PDB entry 7L06 | electron microscopy, 3.30 A resolution | chains B and C of the 11 polymer chains in the assembly

# Chain B (and C)
Protein: Spike glycoprotein
Organism: Severe acute respiratory syndrome coronavirus 2
Notes: chain C of this document is another copy of the same molecule, construct and numbering; everything in this record applies to it too
Reference sequence: P0DTC2 (SPIKE_SARS2); residues 27-1147 here = UniProt positions 27-1147
Amino-acid sequence (1121 residues; numbered 27 to 1147; the number before each row is that of its first residue):
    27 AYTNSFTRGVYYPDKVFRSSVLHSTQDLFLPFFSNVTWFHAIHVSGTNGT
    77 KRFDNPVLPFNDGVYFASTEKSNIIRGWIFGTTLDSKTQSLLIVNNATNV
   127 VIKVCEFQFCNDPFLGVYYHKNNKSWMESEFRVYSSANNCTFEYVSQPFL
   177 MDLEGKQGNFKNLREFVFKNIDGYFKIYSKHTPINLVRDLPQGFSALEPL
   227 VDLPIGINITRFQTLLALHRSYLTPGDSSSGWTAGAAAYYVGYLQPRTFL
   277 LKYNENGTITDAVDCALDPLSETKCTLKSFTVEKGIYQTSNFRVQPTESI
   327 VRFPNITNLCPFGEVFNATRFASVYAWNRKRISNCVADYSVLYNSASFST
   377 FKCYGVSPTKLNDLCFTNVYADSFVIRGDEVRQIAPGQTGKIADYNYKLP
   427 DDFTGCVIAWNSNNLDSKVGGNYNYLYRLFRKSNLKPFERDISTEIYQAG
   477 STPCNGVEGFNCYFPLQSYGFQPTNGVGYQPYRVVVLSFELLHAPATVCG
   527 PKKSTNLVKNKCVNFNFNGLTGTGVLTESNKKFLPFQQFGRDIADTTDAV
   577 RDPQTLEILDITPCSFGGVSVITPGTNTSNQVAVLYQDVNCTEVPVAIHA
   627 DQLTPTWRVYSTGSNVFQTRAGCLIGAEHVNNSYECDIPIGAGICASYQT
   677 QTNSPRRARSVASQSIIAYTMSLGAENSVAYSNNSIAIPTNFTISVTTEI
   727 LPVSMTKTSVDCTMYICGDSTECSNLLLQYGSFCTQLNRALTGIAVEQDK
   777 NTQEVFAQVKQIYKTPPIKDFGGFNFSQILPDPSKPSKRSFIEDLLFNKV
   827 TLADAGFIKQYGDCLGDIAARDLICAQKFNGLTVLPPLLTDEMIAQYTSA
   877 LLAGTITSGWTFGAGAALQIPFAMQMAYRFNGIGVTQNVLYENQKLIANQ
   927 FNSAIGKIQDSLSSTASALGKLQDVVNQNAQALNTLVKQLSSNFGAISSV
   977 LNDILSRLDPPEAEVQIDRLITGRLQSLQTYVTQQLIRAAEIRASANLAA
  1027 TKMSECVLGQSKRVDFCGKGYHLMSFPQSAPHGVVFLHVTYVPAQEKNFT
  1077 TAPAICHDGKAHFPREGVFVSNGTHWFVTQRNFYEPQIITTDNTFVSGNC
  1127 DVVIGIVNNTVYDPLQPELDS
Disordered / not traced: 70-79, 144-164, 173-185, 246-262, 445-446, 455-461, 469-488, 502, 621-640, 677-688, 828-853
Disulfide bonds: Cys131-Cys166, Cys291-Cys301, Cys336-Cys361, Cys379-Cys432, Cys391-Cys525, Cys538-Cys590, Cys617-Cys649, Cys662-Cys671, Cys738-Cys760, Cys743-Cys749, Cys1032-Cys1043, Cys1082-Cys1126
Covalent attachments: N-acetylglucosamine (NAG) linked to Asn61, Asn282, Asn1074, Asn1134; glycan linked to Asn717
Sequence notes: conflict Pro986 (Lys in P0DTC2), Pro987 (Val in P0DTC2)
Ligand contacts:
  - N-acetylglucosamine (NAG; 2-acetamido-2-deoxy-beta-D-glucopyranose), molecule 1: Pro330, Asn331, Pro579, Gln580
  - N-acetylglucosamine (NAG), molecule 2: Phe338, Gly339, Phe342, Asn343, Val367, Leu368
  - N-acetylglucosamine (NAG), molecule 3: Asn616, Thr618, Gln644
Swiss-Prot annotation at these positions:
  - region: Asn280 to Cys301 (Putative superantigen), Arg403 to Asp405 (Integrin-binding motif), Asn448 to Phe456 (Immunodominant HLA epitope recognized by the CD8+), Pro681 to Ala684 (Putative superantigen), Ser816 to Tyr837 (Fusion peptide 1), Lys835 to Phe855 (Fusion peptide 2)
  - site (Cleavage): Arg685, Ser686, Arg815, Ser816
  - glycosylation: Asn61 (N-linked (GlcNAc...) (hybrid) asparagine), Asn74 (N-linked (GlcNAc...) (complex) asparagine), Asn122 (N-linked (GlcNAc...) (hybrid) asparagine), Asn149 (N-linked (GlcNAc...) (complex) asparagine), Asn165 (N-linked (GlcNAc...) (complex) asparagine), Asn234 (N-linked (GlcNAc...) (high mannose) asparagine), Asn282 (N-linked (GlcNAc...) (complex) asparagine), Thr323 (O-linked (GalNAc) threonine), Ser325 (O-linked (HexNAc...) serine), Asn331 (N-linked (GlcNAc...) (complex) asparagine), Asn343 (N-linked (GlcNAc...) (complex) asparagine), Asn603 (N-linked (GlcNAc...) (hybrid) asparagine), Asn616 (N-linked (GlcNAc...) (complex) asparagine), Asn657 (N-linked (GlcNAc...) (complex) asparagine), Thr676 (O-linked (GlcNAc...) threonine), Thr678 (O-linked (GlcNAc...) threonine), Asn709 (N-linked (GlcNAc...) (high mannose) asparagine), Asn717 (N-linked (GlcNAc...) (hybrid) asparagine), Asn801 (N-linked (GlcNAc...) (hybrid) asparagine), Asn1074 (N-linked (GlcNAc...) (hybrid) asparagine) and 2 more in UniProt
  - natural variant: Gln52 (Q52H: In strain: Omicron/EG.5.1), Ala67 (A67V: In strain: Eta/B.1.525, Omicron/BA.1), His69 to Val70 (deletion: In strain: Alpha/B.1.1.7, Eta/B.1.525 and 5 more), Gly75 (G75V: In strain: Lambda/C.37), Thr76 (T76I: In strain: Lambda/C.37), Asp80 (D80A: In strain: Beta/B.1.351), Val83 (V83A: In strain: Omicron/XBB.1.5, Omicron/EG.5.1), Thr95 (T95I: In strain: Iota/B.1.526, Mu/B.1.621 and 2 more), Arg102 (R102I: In strain: A23.1), Asp138 (D138Y: In strain: Gamma/P.1), Gly142 to Tyr145 (sequence variant, change not given here; In strain: Omicron/BA.1), Gly142 (G142D: In strain: Kappa/B.1.617.1, Omicron/BA.2 and 7 more), 74 further natural variant entries in UniProt
  - mutagenesis: His69 to Val70 (Increased incorporation of cleaved spike into virions), Asn121 (N121Q: Partial loss of biliverdin affinity), Arg190 (R190K: Partial loss of biliverdin affinity), Asn234 (N234Q: Increased resistance to neutralizing antibodies), Asn331 (N331Q: Reduced viral infectivity), Asn343 (N343Q: Reduced viral infectivity), Leu452 (L452R: Increased resistance to neutralizing antibodies. Decreases HLA binding to NF9 epitope. Increased binding affinity to human ACE2), Tyr453 (Y453F: Decreased HLA binding to NF9 epitope. Increased binding affinity to human ACE2), Ala475 (A475V: Increased resistance to neutralizing antibodies), Val483 (V483A: Increased resistance to neutralizing antibodies), Glu484 (E484D: Increased replication in human TMEM106B overexpressing cells), Phe490 (F490L: Increased resistance to neutralizing antibodies and human covalescent sera neutralization), 14 further mutagenesis entries in UniProt
From the paper describing this entry:
  - mutagenesis - N709A: decreased binding to 2G12 heavy chain

# Interface between chain B and chain C
Residue-residue contacts - 186 pairs, chain B then chain C:
  Gln314(B) - Ser735(C)
  Asn317(B) - Asp737(C)
  Arg319(B) - Met740(C)
  Arg319(B) - Asp745(C)  salt bridge
  Arg355(B) - Tyr200(C)  hydrogen bond
  Gly381(B) - Leu984(C)
  Val382(B) - Arg983(C)
  Val382(B) - Leu984(C)  hydrophobic
  Ser383(B) - Arg983(C)  hydrogen bond (backbone-backbone)
  Ser383(B) - Leu984(C)
  Ser383(B) - Asp985(C)  hydrogen bond (side chain-backbone)
  Ser383(B) - Glu988(C)
  Thr385(B) - Asp985(C)  hydrogen bond
  Lys386(B) - Leu981(C)  hydrogen bond (side chain-backbone)
  Lys386(B) - Ser982(C)
  Lys386(B) - Arg983(C)
  Lys386(B) - Leu984(C)
  Lys386(B) - Asp985(C)
  Leu390(B) - Arg983(C)
  Tyr396(B) - Tyr200(C)
  Tyr396(B) - Pro230(C)
  Thr415(B) - Tyr369(C)  hydrogen bond
  Gly416(B) - Tyr369(C)  hydrogen bond (backbone-side chain)
  Lys417(B) - Asn370(C)  hydrogen bond (side chain-backbone)
  Tyr421(B) - Asn370(C)  hydrogen bond
  Leu517(B) - Arg983(C)
  His519(B) - Asp979(C)  salt bridge
  Ala520(B) - Lys41(C)
  Pro521(B) - Lys41(C)
  Gly545(B) - Ser982(C)
  Leu546(B) - Asp979(C)
  Thr547(B) - Asn978(C)  hydrogen bond (backbone-side chain)
  Gly548(B) - Asn978(C)
  Lys557(B) - Phe43(C)
  Lys558(B) - Phe43(C)
  Lys558(B) - Asn282(C)
  Phe559(B) - Phe43(C)  hydrophobic
  Leu560(B) - Tyr38(C)
  Phe562(B) - Tyr38(C)  hydrophobic
  Phe562(B) - Asp40(C)
  Phe562(B) - Lys41(C)
  Phe562(B) - Glu224(C)
  Phe562(B) - Pro225(C)  hydrophobic
  Gln563(B) - Lys41(C)
  Gln563(B) - Val42(C)  hydrogen bond (side chain-backbone)
  Gln563(B) - Phe43(C)
  Gln564(B) - Lys41(C)  hydrogen bond (backbone-backbone)
  Phe565(B) - Lys41(C)
  Phe565(B) - Val42(C)
  Phe565(B) - Phe43(C)  hydrogen bond (backbone-backbone)
  Gly566(B) - Val42(C)
  Gly566(B) - Phe43(C)
  Arg567(B) - Val42(C)
  Arg567(B) - Phe43(C)  hydrogen bond (backbone-backbone)
  Asp568(B) - Lys854(C)  salt bridge
  Ile569(B) - Val47(C)  hydrophobic
  Ile569(B) - Lys964(C)
  Ala570(B) - Asn856(C)
  Ala570(B) - Val963(C)  hydrophobic
  Ala570(B) - Leu966(C)  hydrophobic
  Ala570(B) - Ser967(C)
  Asp571(B) - Ser967(C)
  Asp571(B) - Ser975(C)  hydrogen bond
  Thr588(B) - Phe855(C)
  Pro589(B) - Phe855(C)
  Phe592(B) - Met740(C)  hydrophobic
  Phe592(B) - Gly857(C)
  Gln613(B) - Leu861(C)
  Ala647(B) - Pro862(C)  hydrophobic
  Cys662(B) - Leu864(C)  hydrophobic
  Pro665(B) - Leu864(C)  hydrophobic
  Gly667(B) - Pro863(C)
  Gly667(B) - Leu864(C)
  Ala668(B) - Pro863(C)  hydrogen bond (backbone-backbone)
  Ala668(B) - Leu864(C)
  Ala668(B) - Thr866(C)
  Gly669(B) - Leu864(C)  hydrogen bond (backbone-backbone)
  Gly669(B) - Thr866(C)
  Gly669(B) - Met869(C)
  Ile670(B) - Leu864(C)
  Thr696(B) - Met869(C)
  Met697(B) - Met869(C)  hydrophobic
  Leu699(B) - Ile788(C)  hydrophobic
  Leu699(B) - Met869(C)
  Leu699(B) - Gln872(C)
  Leu699(B) - Tyr873(C)  hydrogen bond (backbone-side chain)
  Gly700(B) - Lys786(C)
  Ala701(B) - Lys786(C)
  Ala701(B) - Gln787(C)
  Ala701(B) - Ile788(C)  hydrogen bond (backbone-backbone)
  Glu702(B) - Ile788(C)
  Glu702(B) - Lys790(C)  salt bridge
  Asn703(B) - Gln787(C)  hydrogen bond
  Asn703(B) - Ile788(C)  hydrogen bond (backbone-backbone)
  Asn703(B) - Tyr789(C)
  Asn703(B) - Lys790(C)  hydrogen bond (backbone-backbone)
  Ser704(B) - Lys790(C)
  Val705(B) - Tyr789(C)  hydrophobic
  Val705(B) - Lys790(C)
  Val705(B) - Thr883(C)
  Val705(B) - Ala893(C)  hydrophobic
  Ala706(B) - Gln895(C)
  Tyr707(B) - Asp796(C)  hydrogen bond (side chain-backbone)
  Tyr707(B) - Phe797(C)
  Tyr707(B) - Thr883(C)
  Tyr707(B) - Gln895(C)
  Tyr707(B) - Ile896(C)
  Tyr707(B) - Pro897(C)
  Tyr707(B) - Phe898(C)  hydrogen bond (side chain-backbone)
  Asn709(B) - Asp796(C)
  Asn709(B) - Pro897(C)
  Ser711(B) - Gln895(C)  hydrogen bond
  Ser711(B) - Ile896(C)
  Ser711(B) - Pro897(C)
  Ile712(B) - Gln895(C)
  Ile712(B) - Ile896(C)  hydrophobic
  Ile712(B) - Tyr904(C)
  Ala713(B) - Leu894(C)
  Ala713(B) - Gln895(C)  hydrogen bond (backbone-backbone)
  Pro715(B) - Leu894(C)
  Gln957(B) - Arg765(C)
  Thr961(B) - Ser758(C)
  Gln965(B) - Tyr756(C)
  Gln965(B) - Gly757(C)
  Gln965(B) - Ser758(C)  hydrogen bond (side chain-backbone)
  Gln965(B) - Phe759(C)
  Ser968(B) - Gln755(C)
  Ser968(B) - Tyr756(C)
  Ser968(B) - Gly757(C)
  Asn969(B) - Gln755(C)
  Phe970(B) - Gln755(C)  hydrogen bond (backbone-backbone)
  Phe970(B) - Tyr756(C)  hydrophobic
  Phe970(B) - Phe759(C)  hydrophobic
  Gly971(B) - Gln755(C)
  Pro987(B) - Gly413(C)
  Gly999(B) - Phe759(C)
  Gln1002(B) - Phe759(C)
  Gln1002(B) - Gln1005(C)  hydrogen bond
  Ser1003(B) - Phe759(C)
  Thr1006(B) - Gln762(C)
  Thr1009(B) - Thr1009(C)
  Gln1010(B) - Ala766(C)
  Gln1010(B) - Leu1012(C)
  Ile1013(B) - Ile1013(C)  hydrophobic
  Glu1017(B) - Arg1019(C)  salt bridge
  Arg1039(B) - Glu1031(C)  salt bridge
  Arg1039(B) - Arg1039(C)
  Val1040(B) - Ser1030(C)
  Val1040(B) - Glu1031(C)
  Val1040(B) - Gly1035(C)
  Asp1041(B) - Gly889(C)
  Asp1041(B) - Ser1030(C)
  Asp1041(B) - Leu1034(C)
  Lys1045(B) - Gly889(C)
  Lys1045(B) - Ala890(C)
  Gly1046(B) - Ala890(C)
  Tyr1047(B) - Trp886(C)
  Tyr1047(B) - Ala890(C)  hydrophobic
  Val1068(B) - Ala890(C)
  Glu1072(B) - Ala892(C)
  Glu1072(B) - Leu894(C)
  Asn1074(B) - Gln895(C)  hydrogen bond
  Thr1077(B) - Pro897(C)
  Thr1077(B) - Met900(C)  hydrogen bond
  Ala1078(B) - Met900(C)
  Pro1079(B) - Tyr917(C)  hydrophobic
  Phe1089(B) - Gln913(C)
  Phe1089(B) - Asn914(C)
  Phe1089(B) - Tyr917(C)  hydrophobic
  Pro1090(B) - Gln913(C)  hydrogen bond (backbone-side chain)
  Val1094(B) - Met900(C)  hydrophobic
  Val1094(B) - Tyr904(C)
  Arg1107(B) - Tyr904(C)
  Phe1121(B) - Thr912(C)
  Phe1121(B) - Gln913(C)
  Phe1121(B) - Asn914(C)
  Ser1123(B) - Asn914(C)  hydrogen bond
  Ser1123(B) - Glu918(C)  hydrogen bond
  Ser1123(B) - Glu1111(C)
  Val1128(B) - Glu918(C)
  Val1129(B) - Tyr917(C)  hydrophobic
  Ile1130(B) - Lys921(C)
  Leu1141(B) - Leu1141(C)  hydrophobic
  Leu1141(B) - Glu1144(C)
  Leu1145(B) - Glu1144(C)
  Leu1145(B) - Leu1145(C)  hydrophobic
Interface residues without a listed pair, chain B (114 interface residues in all): Arg357, Thr549, Thr572, Arg646, Ile666, Cys671, Ser708, Asn710, Asp985, Phe1042, Gly1124
Interface residues without a listed pair, chain C (103 interface residues in all): Gly283, Ala372, Thr415, Asp427, Pro792, Thr859, Ile882, Ser884, Gly891, Gln920, Val976, Thr1027

# In short
The interface between chain B and chain C involves 114 residues on one side and 103 on the other, with 34
hydrogen bonds and 6 salt bridges. Polar pairs include Arg319(B)-Asp745(C), His519(B)-Asp979(C) and
Asp568(B)-Lys854(C). Chain B binds 3 copies of N-acetylglucosamine. From the paper: N709A of chain B reduces
binding to 2G12 heavy chain.
Chain B and chain C are both Spike glycoprotein (Severe acute respiratory syndrome coronavirus 2); the
structure, Cryo-EM structure of SARS-CoV-2 2P S ectodomain bound to two copies of domain-swapped antibody
2G12, was determined by electron microscopy, deposited together with 6VTU, 6XRJ, 7L02, 7L09, 7L6M, 7L6O, 7LU9
and 7LUA.
